7Y38 - chains X and Y of the 15 polymer chains in the assembly; structure by electron microscopy, 2.80 A resolution.

== Chain X ==
Molecule: RNA-directed RNA polymerase nsP4
Source organism: Onyong-nyong virus
Notes: EC 2.7.7.19, 2.7.7.48
Sequence (611 residues; numbered 1 to 611; the number before each row is that of its first residue):
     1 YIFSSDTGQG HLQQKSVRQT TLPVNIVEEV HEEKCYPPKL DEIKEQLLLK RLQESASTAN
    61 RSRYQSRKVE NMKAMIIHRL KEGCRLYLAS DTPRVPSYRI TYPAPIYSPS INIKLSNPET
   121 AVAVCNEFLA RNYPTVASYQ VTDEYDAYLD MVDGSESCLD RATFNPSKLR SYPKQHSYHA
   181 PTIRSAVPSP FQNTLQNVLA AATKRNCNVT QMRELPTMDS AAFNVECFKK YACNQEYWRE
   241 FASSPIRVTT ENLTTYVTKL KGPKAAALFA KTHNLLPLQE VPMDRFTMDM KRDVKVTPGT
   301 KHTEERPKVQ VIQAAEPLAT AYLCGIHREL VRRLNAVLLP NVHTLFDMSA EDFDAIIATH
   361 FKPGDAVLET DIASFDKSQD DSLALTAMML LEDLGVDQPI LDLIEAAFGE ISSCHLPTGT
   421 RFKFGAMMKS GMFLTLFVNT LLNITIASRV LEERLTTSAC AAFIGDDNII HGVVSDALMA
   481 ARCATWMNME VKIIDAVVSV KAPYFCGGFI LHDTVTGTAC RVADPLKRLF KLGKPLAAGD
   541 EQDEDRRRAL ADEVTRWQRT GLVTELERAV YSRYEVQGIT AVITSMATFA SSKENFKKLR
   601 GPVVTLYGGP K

== Chain Y ==
Molecule: Protease nsP2
Source organism: Chikungunya virus strain S27-African prototype
Notes: EC 3.1.3.33, 3.4.22.-, 3.6.1.15, 3.6.4.13
UniProtKB: Q8JUX6 (POLN_CHIKS); residues 1-798 here correspond to UniProt positions 536-1333 (UniProt number = residue number + 535)
Sequence (798 residues; numbered 1 to 798; the number before each row is that of its first residue):
     1 GIIETPRGAI KVTAQPTDHV VGEYLVLSPQ TVLRSQKLSL IHALAEQVKT CTHSGRAGRY
    61 AVEAYDGRVL VPSGYAISPE DFQSLSESAT MVYNEREFVN RKLHHIAMHG PALNTDEESY
   121 ELVRAERTEH EYVYDVDQRR CCKKEEAAGL VLVGDLTNPP YHEFAYEGLK IRPACPYKIA
   181 VIGVFGVPGS GKSAIIKNLV TRQDLVTSGK KENCQEITTD VMRQRGLEIS ARTVDSLLLN
   241 GCNRPVDVLY VDEAFACHSG TLLALIALVR PRQKVVLCGD PKQCGFFNMM QMKVNYNHNI
   301 CTQVYHKSIS RRCTLPVTAI VSSLHYEGKM RTTNEYNKPI VVDTTGSTKP DPGDLVLTCF
   361 RGWVKQLQID YRGHEVMTAA ASQGLTRKGV YAVRQKVNEN PLYASTSEHV NVLLTRTEGK
   421 LVWKTLSGDP WIKTLQNPPK GNFKATIKEW EVEHASIMAG ICSHQMTFDT FQNKANVCWA
   481 KSLVPILETA GIKLNDRQWS QIIQAFKEDK AYSPEVALNE ICTRMYGVDL DSGLFSKPLV
   541 SVYYADNHWD NRPGGKMFGF NPEAASILER KYPFTKGKWN INKQICVTTR RIEDFNPTTN
   601 IIPANRRLPH SLVAEHRPVK GERMEWLVNK INGHHVLLVS GCSLALPTKR VTWVAPLGVR
   661 GADYTYNLEL GLPATLGRYD LVVINIHTPF RIHHYQQCVD HAMKLQMLGG DSLRLLKPGG
   721 SLLIRAYGYA DRTSERVICV LGRKFRSSRA LKPPCVTSNT EMFFLFSNFD NGRRNFTTHV
   781 MNNQLNAAFV GQATRAGC
Disordered / not traced: 467-798
Curated features (UniProtKB/Swiss-Prot):
  - region: Thr-470 to Thr-489 (Nucleolus localization signal)
  - motif: Thr-523 to Ser-532 (Nuclear export signal), Pro-647 to Val-651 (Nuclear localization signal)
  - active site (For cysteine protease nsP2 activity): Cys-478, His-548
  - binding site (a ribonucleoside 5'-triphosphate): Gly-186 to Ser-193
  - site: Cys-798 (Cleavage)
Reported in the primary citation:
  - conformationally variable residues (order/disorder transition): Arg-56 to Tyr-65

== How chain X and chain Y interact ==
Pairs across the interface (23):
  Glu-214(X) / Ala-112(Y)
  Glu-214(X) / Thr-115(Y)
  Glu-214(X) / Glu-117(Y)
  Leu-215(X) / His-105(Y)
  Met-218(X) / Val-62(Y)  hydrophobic
  Asp-219(X) / His-53(Y)  salt bridge
  Ala-222(X) / His-53(Y)
  Phe-223(X) / Thr-50(Y)
  Glu-226(X) / Thr-52(Y)
  Glu-226(X) / His-53(Y)
  Glu-226(X) / Ser-54(Y)  hydrogen bond
  Leu-385(X) / Tyr-60(Y)  hydrophobic
  Met-388(X) / Tyr-60(Y)
  Met-389(X) / Arg-56(Y)  hydrogen bond (backbone-side chain)
  Glu-392(X) / Arg-59(Y)
  Glu-392(X) / Tyr-60(Y)
  Asp-393(X) / Arg-56(Y)  salt bridge
  Gln-398(X) / Arg-59(Y)
  Leu-401(X) / Arg-59(Y)
  Asp-402(X) / Arg-59(Y)  salt bridge
  Glu-405(X) / Arg-59(Y)  salt bridge
  Glu-405(X) / Tyr-60(Y)
  Arg-482(X) / Glu-46(Y)  salt bridge
Interface residues without a listed pair, chain X (21 interface residues in all): Asn-208, Val-225, Arg-449, Glu-452
Interface residues without a listed pair, chain Y (19 interface residues in all): Lys-49, Gly-58, Phe-98, Arg-101, Lys-102, Glu-399
Interface features reported in the paper:
  - interface residues, chain X: Asp-219(X), Glu-392(X), Asp-393(X), Asp-402(X), Glu-405(X)
  - interface residues, chain Y: Arg-56(Y), Arg-59(Y), Tyr-60(Y), Arg-101(Y)

== Summary ==
21 residues of chain X and 19 residues of chain Y are in contact, with 2 hydrogen bonds and 5 salt bridges.
Polar pairs include Asp-219(X)/His-53(Y), Asp-393(X)/Arg-56(Y) and Asp-402(X)/Arg-59(Y). From the paper:
interface residues Asp-219(X), Glu-392(X) and Arg-56(Y) among others; conformational variability at Arg-56(Y).
Here chain X is RNA-directed RNA polymerase nsP4 (Onyong-nyong virus) and chain Y is Protease nsP2
(Chikungunya virus strain S27-African prototype). Entry 7Y38 (Molecular architecture of the chikungunya virus
replication complex) was determined by electron microscopy.
